Entry 8FW7 (X-ray diffraction, 2.00 A resolution); this record covers chains D and H of the 4 polymer chains in the assembly.

Chain D (and H):
Molecule: CBFD_NFYB_HMF domain-containing protein
Organism: Bdellovibrio bacteriovorus HD100
Notes: chain H of this document is another copy of the same molecule, construct and numbering; everything in this record applies to it too
Reference sequence: Q6MRM1 (Q6MRM1_BDEBA); numbering as in UniProt (aligned over 1-64)
Chain sequence (64 residues; numbered 1 to 64; the number before each row is that of its first residue):
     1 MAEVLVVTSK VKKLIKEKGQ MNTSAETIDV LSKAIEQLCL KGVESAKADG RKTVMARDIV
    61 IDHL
Disordered / not traced: 1
Reported in the primary citation:
  - mutagenesis - S45F/A48H/I61L: unchanged binding to DNA

How chain D and chain H interact:
Pairs across the interface (88; chain D residue first):
  Glu3(D) - Lys10(H)  salt bridge
  Val4(D) - Lys10(H)
  Leu5(D) - Val6(H)
  Leu5(D) - Val7(H)  hydrogen bond (backbone-backbone)
  Leu5(D) - Lys10(H)
  Val6(D) - Leu5(H)
  Val6(D) - Val7(H)
  Val6(D) - Ile35(H)  hydrophobic
  Val7(D) - Val4(H)
  Val7(D) - Leu5(H)  hydrogen bond (backbone-backbone)
  Val7(D) - Val6(H)
  Val7(D) - Val7(H)  hydrophobic
  Lys10(D) - Glu3(H)
  Lys10(D) - Leu5(H)
  Val11(D) - Cys39(H)  hydrophobic
  Lys13(D) - Glu3(H)
  Leu14(D) - Glu3(H)
  Leu14(D) - Cys39(H)  hydrophobic
  Ile15(D) - Cys39(H)  hydrophobic
  Ile15(D) - Val43(H)  hydrophobic
  Ile15(D) - Val54(H)  hydrophobic
  Gly19(D) - Val43(H)
  Met21(D) - Val43(H)
  Met21(D) - Ala46(H)  hydrophobic
  Met21(D) - Lys47(H)
  Met21(D) - Arg51(H)
  Met21(D) - Lys52(H)
  Asn22(D) - Lys52(H)  hydrogen bond (backbone-backbone)
  Asn22(D) - Thr53(H)
  Asn22(D) - Val54(H)  hydrogen bond (backbone-backbone)
  Thr23(D) - Val54(H)
  Ser24(D) - Thr53(H)
  Ser24(D) - Val54(H)  hydrogen bond (backbone-backbone)
  Ser24(D) - Met55(H)
  Ser24(D) - Ala56(H)
  Glu26(D) - Ala56(H)
  Thr27(D) - Val54(H)  hydrogen bond (side chain-backbone)
  Thr27(D) - Met55(H)
  Thr27(D) - Ala56(H)  hydrogen bond (side chain-backbone)
  Thr27(D) - Ile59(H)
  Val30(D) - Ala56(H)  hydrophobic
  Val30(D) - Ile59(H)  hydrophobic
  Leu31(D) - Ile35(H)  hydrophobic
  Leu31(D) - Leu38(H)  hydrophobic
  Leu31(D) - Cys39(H)  hydrophobic
  Ala34(D) - Leu38(H)  hydrophobic
  Ile35(D) - Val6(H)  hydrophobic
  Ile35(D) - Ile35(H)  hydrophobic
  Glu36(D) - Leu14(H)
  Gln37(D) - Leu64(H)
  Leu38(D) - Leu31(H)  hydrophobic
  Leu38(D) - Ala34(H)  hydrophobic
  Cys39(D) - Val11(H)  hydrophobic
  Cys39(D) - Ile15(H)  hydrophobic
  Cys39(D) - Leu31(H)  hydrophobic
  Lys41(D) - Leu64(H)  hydrogen bond (side chain-backbone)
  Val43(D) - Gly19(H)
  Val43(D) - Met21(H)
  Ala46(D) - Met21(H)  hydrophobic
  Lys47(D) - Met21(H)
  Arg51(D) - Met21(H)
  Lys52(D) - Met21(H)
  Lys52(D) - Asn22(H)  hydrogen bond (backbone-backbone)
  Thr53(D) - Asn22(H)
  Thr53(D) - Ser24(H)
  Val54(D) - Ile15(H)  hydrophobic
  Val54(D) - Met21(H)  hydrophobic
  Val54(D) - Asn22(H)  hydrogen bond (backbone-backbone)
  Val54(D) - Thr23(H)
  Val54(D) - Ser24(H)  hydrogen bond (backbone-backbone)
  Val54(D) - Thr27(H)  hydrogen bond (backbone-side chain)
  Met55(D) - Ser24(H)
  Met55(D) - Glu26(H)
  Met55(D) - Thr27(H)
  Ala56(D) - Glu26(H)  hydrogen bond (backbone-side chain)
  Ala56(D) - Thr27(H)  hydrogen bond (backbone-side chain)
  Ala56(D) - Val30(H)  hydrophobic
  Ile59(D) - Thr27(H)
  Ile59(D) - Val30(H)  hydrophobic
  Ile61(D) - Val30(H)  hydrophobic
  Ile61(D) - Ala34(H)  hydrophobic
  Ile61(D) - Gln37(H)
  His63(D) - His63(H)
  Leu64(D) - Ala34(H)
  Leu64(D) - Gln37(H)
  Leu64(D) - Leu38(H)  hydrophobic
  Leu64(D) - Lys41(H)
  Leu64(D) - His63(H)
Also at the interface, not in a pair above, chain D (41 interface residues in all): Lys18, Leu40
Also at the interface, not in a pair above, chain H (41 interface residues in all): Lys18, Lys33, Glu36, Leu40, Ile61

Summary:
The chain D/chain H interface involves 41 residues from each chain, with 14 hydrogen bonds and 1 salt bridge.
Among the polar pairs are Glu3(D)-Lys10(H), Thr27(D)-Val54(H) and Thr27(D)-Ala56(H). From the paper:
S45F/A48H/I61L of chain D leave binding to DNA unchanged.
Both chains are CBFD_NFYB_HMF domain-containing protein (Bdellovibrio bacteriovorus HD100). Entry 8FW7
(Histone from Bdellovibrio bacteriovorus bound to dsDNA) was determined by X-ray diffraction, deposited
together with 8FVX.
